Entry 5S56 (X-ray diffraction, 2.25 A resolution); this record covers chains B and F of the 6 polymer chains in the assembly.

== Chain B ==
Protein: Tubulin beta-2B chain
From: Bos taurus
UniProtKB: Q6B856 (TBB2B_BOVIN); the author numbering skips numbers that UniProt does not, so the offset changes along the chain: 1-42 = UniProt 1-42; 45-360 = UniProt 43-358; 369-455 = UniProt 359-445
Amino-acid sequence (445 residues; numbered 1 to 455; 10 numbers in that range are skipped by the numbering (no residue carries them; nothing is unmodelled there); the number before each row is that of its first residue):
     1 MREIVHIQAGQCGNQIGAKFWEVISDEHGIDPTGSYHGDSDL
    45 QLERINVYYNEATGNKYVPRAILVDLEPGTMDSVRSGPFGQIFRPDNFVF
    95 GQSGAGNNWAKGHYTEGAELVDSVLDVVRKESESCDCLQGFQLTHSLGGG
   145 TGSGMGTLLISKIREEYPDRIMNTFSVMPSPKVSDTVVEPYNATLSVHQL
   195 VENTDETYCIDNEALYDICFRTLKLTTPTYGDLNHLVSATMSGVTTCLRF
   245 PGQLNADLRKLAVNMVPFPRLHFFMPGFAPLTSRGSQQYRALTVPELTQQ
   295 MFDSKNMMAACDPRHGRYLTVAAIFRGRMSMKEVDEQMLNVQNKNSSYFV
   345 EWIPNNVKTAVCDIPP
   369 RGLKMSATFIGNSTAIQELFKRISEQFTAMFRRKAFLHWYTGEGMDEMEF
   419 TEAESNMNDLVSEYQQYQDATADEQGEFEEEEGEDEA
Not modelled in the structure: 279-280, 438-455
UniProt features mapped onto this chain:
  - motif: Met1 to Ile4 (MREI motif)
  - binding site (GTP): Gln11, Glu71, Ser140, Gly144, Thr145, Gly146, Asn206, Asn228
  - binding site (Mg(2+)): Glu71
  - modified residue: Ser40 (Phosphoserine), Thr57 (Phosphothreonine), Lys60 (N6-acetyllysine), Ser174 (Phosphoserine), Thr287 (Phosphothreonine), Thr292 (Phosphothreonine), Arg320 (Omega-N-methylarginine), Glu448 (5-glutamyl polyglutamate)
  - cross-link (Glycyl lysine isopeptide (Lys-Gly)): Lys60 (interchain with G-Cter in ubiquitin), Lys326 (interchain with G-Cter in ubiquitin)
Bound ions: Mg2+: Gln11 (together with GDP); Ca2+ near Glu113 (its only coordinating residue here)
Ligand contacts:
  - GDP (guanosine-5'-diphosphate): Gly10, Gln11, Cys12, Gln15, Ile16, Asp69, Ala99, Asn101, Ser140, Gly142, Gly143, Gly144, Thr145, Gly146, Ser147, Val171, Pro173, Val177, Asp179, Glu183, Asn206, Leu209, Tyr224, Leu227, Asn228
  - N-benzyl-1-(4-fluorophenyl)methanamine (O3G), molecule 1: Ile154, Ile157, Arg158, Tyr161, Pro162, Asp163, Arg164, Ile165, Met166, Asn197, Asp199, Arg253
  - N-benzyl-1-(4-fluorophenyl)methanamine (O3G), molecule 2: Lys176, Val177, Ser178, Asp179, Tyr210, Pro222, Thr223, Tyr224, Leu227
What the authors report for this chain:
  - binding site for N-benzyl-1-(4-fluorophenyl)methanamine: Ile154, Ile157, Tyr161, Pro162, Met166, Asp199

== Chain F ==
Protein: Tubulin-Tyrosine Ligase
From: Gallus gallus
UniProtKB: E1BQ43 (E1BQ43_CHICK); numbering as in UniProt (aligned over 1-378)
Amino-acid sequence (384 residues; numbered 1 to 384; the number before each row is that of its first residue):
     1 MYTFVVRDENSSVYAEVSRLLLATGQWKRLRKDNPRFNLMLGERNRLPFG
    51 RLGHEPGLVQLVNYYRGADKLCRKASLVKLIKTSPELSESCTWFPESYVI
   101 YPTNLKTPVAPAQNGIRHLINNTRTDEREVFLAAYNRRREGREGNVWIAK
   151 SSAGAKGEGILISSEASELLDFIDEQGQVHVIQKYLEKPLLLEPGHRKFD
   201 IRSWVLVDHLYNIYLYREGVLRTSSEPYNSANFQDKTCHLTNHCIQKEYS
   251 KNYGRYEEGNEMFFEEFNQYLMDALNTTLENSILLQIKHIIRSCLMCIEP
   301 AISTKHLHYQSFQLFGFDFMVDEELKVWLIEVNGAPACAQKLYAELCQGI
   351 VDVAISSVFPLADTGQKTSQPTSIFIKLHHHHHH
Not modelled in the structure: 106-124, 156-158, 363-370, 383-384
Differences from the reference sequence: expression tag (379-384)
Bound ions: Mg2+: Glu331, Asn333 (together with AMP-PCP)
Ligand contacts: AMP-PCP (ACP; phosphomethylphosphonic acid adenylate ester): Lys74, Pro95, Ile148, Lys150, Ala155, Gln183, Lys184, Tyr185, Leu186, Lys198, Asp200, Arg202, Arg222, His239, Leu240, Thr241, Asn242, Asp318, Met320, Ile330, Glu331, Asn333

== Chain B / chain F interface ==
Contacting residue pairs (10; chain B residue first):
  Arg311(B) with Arg31(F)
  Leu333(B) with Pro56(F); Gly57(F)
  Gln336(B) with Arg36(F), hydrogen bond
  Asn337(B) with Arg36(F), hydrogen bond; Leu58(F)
  Lys338(B) with Met1(F)
  Ser340(B) with Leu30(F); Asn34(F)
  Glu345(B) with Arg31(F), salt bridge
Other interface residues (no listed pair), chain B (9 interface residues in all): Ser341, Asn349
Other interface residues (no listed pair), chain F (11 interface residues in all): Thr3, Lys28, Glu55

== In short ==
9 residues of chain B face 11 of chain F across their interface; the contacts include 2 hydrogen bonds and 1
salt bridge. Polar pairs include Glu345(B)-Arg31(F), Gln336(B)-Arg36(F) and Asn337(B)-Arg36(F). Bound to chain
B: GDP and N-benzyl-1-(4-fluorophenyl)methanamine. Ligands of chain F: AMP-PCP. The paper reports a binding
site for N-benzyl-1-(4-fluorophenyl)methanamine at Ile154(B), Ile157(B) and Tyr161(B) among others.
Here chain B is Tubulin beta-2B chain (Bos taurus) and chain F is Tubulin-Tyrosine Ligase (Gallus gallus).
Entry 5S56 (Tubulin-Z2856434783-complex) was determined by X-ray diffraction, deposited together with 5S4L,
5S4M, 5S4N, 5S4O, 5S4P, 5S4Q and 52 further entries.
